Entry 7T2C (X-ray diffraction, 3.10 A resolution); this record covers chains D and C of the 5 polymer chains in the assembly.

== Chain D ==
Molecule: T cell receptor, B5, alpha chain
From: Homo sapiens
Reference sequence: P01848 (TRAC_HUMAN); residues 130-222 here correspond to UniProt positions 1-93 (UniProt number = residue number - 129)
Sequence (204 residues; each row starts with the number of its first residue; note: 18 numbers in that range are skipped by the numbering (no residue carries them; nothing is unmodelled there)):
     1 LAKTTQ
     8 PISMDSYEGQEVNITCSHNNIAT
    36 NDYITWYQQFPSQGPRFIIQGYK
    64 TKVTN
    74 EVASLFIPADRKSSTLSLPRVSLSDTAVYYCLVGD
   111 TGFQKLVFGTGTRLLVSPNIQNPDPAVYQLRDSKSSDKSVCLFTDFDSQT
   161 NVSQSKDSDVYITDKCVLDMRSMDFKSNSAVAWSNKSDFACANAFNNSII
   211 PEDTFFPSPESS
Unresolved in the structure: 1, 205-222
Disulfide bonds: Cys23-Cys104, Cys151-Cys201
Sequence notes: engineered mutation Cys176 (Thr47 in P01848)
UniProt features mapped onto this chain:
  - glycosylation (N-linked (GlcNAc...) asparagine): Asn161, Asn195, Asn206

== Chain C ==
Molecule: Pneumolysin-derived peptide
From: Streptococcus pneumoniae
Reference sequence: Q04IN8 (TACY_STRP2); residues -1 to 11 here correspond to UniProt positions 429-441 (UniProt number = residue number + 430)
Sequence (15 residues; numbered -3 to 11; the number before each row is that of its first residue; numbers below 1 keep their minus sign (Gly-3 is residue -3)):
    -3 GATGLAWEWWRTVYE
Unresolved in the structure: -3 to -2, 11
Sequence notes: cloning artifact (-3 to -2)

== How chain D and chain C interact ==
Contacting residue pairs (6):
  Asn36(D) with Ala2(C)
  Asp108(D) with Trp3(C)
  Thr111(D) with Trp3(C); Trp5(C), hydrogen bond (backbone-side chain)
  Gly112(D) with Trp3(C)
  Phe113(D) with Trp5(C), hydrophobic
Interface residues without a listed pair, chain C (5 interface residues in all): Gly0, Leu1
The authors on this interface:
  - residue pairs: Asn36(D)-Ala2(C), Asp108(D)-Trp3(C), Thr111(D)-Trp3(C), Thr111(D)-Trp5(C), Gly112(D)-Trp3(C), Phe113(D)-Trp5(C)

== In short ==
The chain D/chain C interface involves 5 residues from each chain, with 1 hydrogen bond. Its one
hydrogen-bonded contact is Thr111(D)-Trp5(C). The paper describes contacts between Asn36(D) and Ala2(C),
Asp108(D) and Trp3(C) and Thr111(D) and Trp3(C) among others.
Here chain D is T cell receptor, B5, alpha chain (Homo sapiens) and chain C is Pneumolysin-derived peptide
(Streptococcus pneumoniae). Entry 7T2C (Crystal structure of the B5 TCR in complex with HLA-DP4-Ply) was
determined by X-ray diffraction together with 7T2A, 7T2B and 7T2D from the same study.
